PDB entry 5C35 | X-ray diffraction, 2.40 A resolution | chains A and B

== Chain A (and B) ==
Protein: Recombinase Sin
Organism: Staphylococcus aureus
Notes: chain B of this document is another copy of the same molecule, construct and numbering; everything in this record applies to it too
UniProtKB: D2J612 (D2J612_STAAU); residue numbers follow UniProt; this construct covers 1-128
Sequence (128 residues; row label = number of the first residue in the row):
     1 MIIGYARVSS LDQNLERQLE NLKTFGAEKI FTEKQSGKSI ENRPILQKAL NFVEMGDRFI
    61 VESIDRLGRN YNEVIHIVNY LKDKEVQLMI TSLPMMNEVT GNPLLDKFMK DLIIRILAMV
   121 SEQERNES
Unresolved in the structure: 125-128 (chain B: 35-36, 125-128)
Sequence notes: engineered mutation Glu54 (Arg in D2J612), Ile77 (Thr in D2J612), Thr100 (Ile in D2J612), Arg115 (Gln in D2J612)
Modified / non-standard residues: Mse1, Mse55, Mse89, Mse95, Mse96, Mse109, Mse119 (selenomethionine; parent Met)

== Chain A / chain B interface ==
Residue-residue contacts - 20 pairs, chain A then chain B:
  Ser92(A) with Asn102(B)
  Leu93(A) with Thr100(B); Asn102(B); Leu105(B), hydrophobic
  Pro94(A) with Thr100(B)
  Mse95(A) with Mse95(B), hydrophobic; Val99(B); Thr100(B), hydrogen bond (backbone-backbone)
  Mse96(A) with Val99(B), hydrogen bond (backbone-backbone); Thr100(B)
  Thr100(A) with Mse95(B)
  Asn102(A) with Leu93(B)
  Leu105(A) with Leu93(B), hydrophobic; Ile113(B), hydrophobic
  Mse109(A) with Val99(B), hydrophobic; Mse109(B); Ile113(B)
  Leu112(A) with Leu112(B), hydrophobic
  Ile113(A) with Mse109(B)
  Ile116(A) with Phe108(B), hydrophobic
Other interface residues (no listed pair), chain A (14 interface residues in all): Phe108, Leu117
Other interface residues (no listed pair), chain B (13 interface residues in all): Glu98, Gly101, Ile116

== Overview ==
14 residues of chain A face 13 of chain B across their interface, with 2 hydrogen bonds. The backbones
hydrogen-bond at Mse95(A)-Thr100(B) and Mse96(A)-Val99(B).
Both chains are Recombinase Sin (Staphylococcus aureus). Entry 5C35 (Constitutively active Sin recombinase
cataltyic domain - T77II100T/Q115R) was determined by X-ray diffraction (same publication as 5C31, 5C32 and
5C34).
